7AM2 - chains A and 1 of the 78 polymer chains in the assembly; structure by electron microscopy, 3.40 A resolution.

# Chain A
Molecule: Ribosomal protein L3-like protein
Organism: Leishmania tarentolae
Reference sequence: E9ADK5 (E9ADK5_LEIMA); residues 1-467 here = UniProt positions 1-467
Sequence (467 residues; row label = number of the first residue in the row):
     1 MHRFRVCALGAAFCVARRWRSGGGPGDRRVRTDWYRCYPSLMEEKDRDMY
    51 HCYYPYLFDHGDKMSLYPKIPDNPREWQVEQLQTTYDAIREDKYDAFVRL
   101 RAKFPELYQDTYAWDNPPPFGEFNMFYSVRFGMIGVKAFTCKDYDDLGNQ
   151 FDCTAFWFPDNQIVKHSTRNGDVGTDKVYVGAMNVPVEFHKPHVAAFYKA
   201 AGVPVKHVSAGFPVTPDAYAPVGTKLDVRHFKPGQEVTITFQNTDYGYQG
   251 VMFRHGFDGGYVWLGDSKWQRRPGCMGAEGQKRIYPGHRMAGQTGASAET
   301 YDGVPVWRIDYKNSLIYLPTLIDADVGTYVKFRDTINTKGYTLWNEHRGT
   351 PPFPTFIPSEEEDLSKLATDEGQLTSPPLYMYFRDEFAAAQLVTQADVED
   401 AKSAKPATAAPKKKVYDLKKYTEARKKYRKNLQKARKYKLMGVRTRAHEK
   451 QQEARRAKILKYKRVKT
Unresolved in the structure: 1-33, 390-467

# Chain 1
Molecule: Ribosomal RNA
Organism: Leishmania tarentolae
Sequence (19000 nucleotides; row label = number of the first residue in the row; note: 102 numbers in that range are skipped by the numbering (no residue carries them; nothing is unmodelled there); a row labelled like 434A-434I holds insertion residues (434A, then the next letters in order); numbers below 1 keep their minus sign (U-1268 is residue -1268)):
 -1268 UUUCAAAAAUUGACUAAUUUUGAUAUUGUUUUGGCUCUGGACUAAUUAAU
 -1218 UCUCCUUUAAUUUUAUUAUCUAAAAUUUGCAUACUUACAUAUUAAAGUAG
 -1168 UUAGUUUAGAUAUGAAAAUUAGUUAGAUUUCCAUUUGAAUUAGUUAUGUU
 -1118 AAAUAUAGAAUUAGUUAGGGUUGAUAAUGAAAUCAAUUAAGUUUAUAUAU
 -1068 AAAGUUAGUUAGUCAAUAUGAAUUUUUUUGCAAACAUUUCCGGUUGACUU
 -1018 CAUGUGAUUACACGUACUCCGUUUUGUUUUUAUGUGUCAUGAUUUGCAUU
  -968 GAUUUUUUCGCAACCACACCAUAAAUCUAAUAUACUCAACAGCACCUACC
  -918 AAGAGUUAAAAAUGAAAUUAAAUAAAAAUAAAAAAUAAAAUAAAAAUAAA
  -868 AUAAAAAUAAAUUUAAAAAUAAAAAUAAGUUUAAAAAAUAAAUUAAAAUA
  -818 AAAAAUUAUAAAAUGGAAAUUGAAAAAUAAAUUACAAAUAAAAGAUUAAA
  -768 UUUGAAUUAAUUACAGAAAUUAGACACAACACGCCCGAUCGAUUUCAUGC
  -718 AUACACUUUUACUUCGUUUUCGGUUUACGUUUUGUUGUUUGUAUUGGCUC
  -668 GAUGGAUGAAUAUAAAAAGCUUAAAUACAAAAUUUCCAACAAUUGGAUAA
  -618 GCAAGAGUUAAAAAAUGAAAUUAAAUAAAAAUAAAAAAUAAAAUAAAAUA
  -568 AAAUUAAAAUAAAAUAAAAAAUAAAAAAUUAAAAAUAAAAUUAAAAUAAA
  -518 AAGUUAGAAAAUAAAAAAUUUAAAAAAUAUAAUUUGAAAAAUAAAUUACA
  -468 AAUAAAAGAUUAAAUUUGAAUUAAUUGCAGACACUAGACACACAUUUCCG
  -418 AUCGAUUUCACGUAUACAUUUGUACUUCGUUUUUGGUUUAUGUUUUGUUG
  -368 UUUGCACUGAUCGAGCAAAAUUUUUAUUUUAUAUAUAAUUUAAACUUUUG
  -318 UUGUUGUUUGUUAGUAAGCAAAAAUAUUUAUGUCAUUUUAAUAUUAUUUA
  -268 UGUACUUACUAUUAUUUUGAUAAAUUUUAACUUUAAAUAGCAUAAAAACU
  -218 ACAAUCAAUAAAGCAUAAAAAAAUUUAUUUAUGAUUAUAUUAAUAUAAAA
  -168 UGACCUAAUAUAAUGAAAAUACUUUAGUGUUAAGUUAUUUGUUUUAUUAU
  -118 GAAAUAAGUUGCACUAUUUAUUGAAUUAAUAAAGAAAGAAUAGAAAUAAA
   -68 UAAGUUAUAAUAUCUUUAAUUUAUUUAUAAUUUCUUUGCAUUUGUAUUUA
   -18 GUGUGAGUUUACAUUUAAUUUUAUAUUAUUUUAGUGUUAGUAUAUAUUUA
    32 AAUUUAAUCAAAGUUAUUAUUAAAUAAUAUUGAUUUUGGAUGAAUUUAAU
    82 UUUUAAUUAUAUUUUUGAAUUUUAAUUUUAUUAUUUUGAUUUAAUAUUUU
   132 UAAAAUAUUAUAUAUUUUAGAUUUAAAUUUGUUGUUUUAUAUUUAGUUUA
   182 AUGUUUAUAAAUUGAUAAUUAAUUUGUUUUAUUUUAAAGUUUUUAUGAAC
   232 UGUGAUUUAUAGUUUAUUAUUUUUAGUUUAAUGUUUAAAUAUUUAACUAG
   282 UGAUGGCACAGUUGUUCUAUAUGUACCUAUAAAAAAUAGUAAAAUUAUUU
   332 UAAUUAAAUUAAUAAAUAAUUAUUAAACUAAUUUUAUAUUAAUAUUAUGA
   382 AAAAUU
   389 UAAAAAUUAUUUUUUUUUUUUAAUUUUUAUAUAUUGAAGUAAUAUG
434A-434I UAUUGAAUU
   443 GAAUAUUAAAAAUACAAAUUUAAUUUGUAAUUAAUAAAUAUAUUUUAUUU
   493 UAAUAGAUGUUUAAUGUUAAUUAAUUUAUUAUUUUAAUAUUUAAUAUUUG
   543 UUUAUACAAAAGUAACUUUUUUUGAAUAUAAAGAAUUAUUAUUAUAAAUA
   593 UUAUUUUAAAAAUAUAAAAAUAUUGUUAAUAAAAUUAUCAAGUUUCAAAA
   643 GCGUUUAUUAAAUGCGUCGGUCUAAGUAUUAUAUUUAAGAUUAUUCUUGU
   693 AUAUAGAUUUUUAUUUUAAUAAUUCUACAUAAUUAAAAAUUAACCUCAAA
   743 UUAUAUUUAUUAGUAGCAUAGUAAUUUAUUAACUGAUUAUUAAAGCGUUC
   793 CAUAGAAAAUUUUAAAAUUAUAACAAUCUAAAUAAAUAAUAAAUUAAAAU
   843 AAAAAUUUUAAAAAAAAUUAAAAAAUUAAAAUAGGGCAAGUCCUACUCUC
   893 CUUUACAAAGAGAACGUUUAUAUGUAAUUGUAUGUUUGAUUGGGGCAAUA
   943 CUAUAUCUAUUUAUAUAGAAAAAGAACUAUAUUUAUUGAAAUAAUAAAAG
   993 G
993A-993Z UUCGAGCAGGUUAACAAGCAUUAAUA
994A-994Z CUAAAUGUGUUUCAUCGUCUACUUAU
995A-995Z UGCUAAAUUAUAAUUGAUUGUUCAUC
996A-996Q AAAAAAGCAAUUCGUUA
  1087 GUUGGGUUUUAAAAUCGUUGUAAAGCAGAUUUGUUUAUAUAUUUAAUUUU
  1137 UGUAUAUAGUUAAAAAUUAAUAUUAGUACGCAAGGAUUCAUUAUUUGUAA
  1187 UUUAAAUAUAUUAAAUGUUAUUUUAUUAAAUAAAAUAAAAUAAGUCAAUU
  1237 GUUAUUAUUCAUAUUAAUUUUUUUAAAAGUUUUUUAAUUUUAUAUUAGUU
  1287 UAUUUGUUUAAAAAGUAUCUAAUUAAUUCAUUAUUUAGGAAUAGUUAAUA
  1337 AUAAUUUAUAAUUCUGAUUAGAUUUGUUUGUUAAUGCUAUUAAAGGGGUG
  1387 UGGAAAAAGUGUUAAAUUUUUGAUAUAUUUAAAUAAUAAAUAAAAUAUAA
  1437 CUUAUUAGUCAGAAAUGGAUGCCAGCCGUUGCGGUAAUUUCUAUGCUUUU
  1487 AAAUAUUAUACAUUUAUUUUAUAAAUUUGUUACUAUAUAUUUUUAGUCAA
  1537 UAAAACUAAUAAUUAUUUUUAUUUGUUUUUAAACACCGUUUGGUAUAUGC
  1587 AAAUAAAAAAUGACAUUAAUUAUUAAUUAUAUUAUAUUAUAUUUAUUCAU
  1637 UUAAGUCAACAAUAUCUAUUUACUGUUUUUGACAACAUGAUAAGGAUUAU
  1687 AAAUGGUAUUGCAAAUUUUAUAAUCAAAACUAAUUUAUUAUAUUAAAUUA
  1737 GCAUGUUUAGAUAAAACAAUAAAUUUAGAAGGUAUUGUUGCCCACCAUUC
  1787 UUUGUAAUAAAGACAACGUGCAGUAAUUAAUGUAUUUAUAAAAAUAUAUU
  1837 UUUUAAUGUUAAAUUUUCGUUGCCUUUUUUAUUAUUUAGAAAAUUUAUGA
  1887 AUUUAUACAAAUCAAUAAUGAAAAUUAUAGUAUUAUUAUUUAUGAGGAGA
  1937 AUUUUCGGAAGGAGGGAUUUUCGGACCAGGAAUGUCCAGAGAGGUUUCGG
  1987 GCAUCAGCGAUUGAUUUUGGGAGAACGGAGCCGCCGAGUGAAAUUUGCCC
  2037 AGAGCAGAGUCGGGAGAAGAGUGGAUCGACCGAAGAAAAGACCGUUUUUC
  2087 GGAAGGGGAGCAGGUCCAACCGAUUUUUUUGCCAACUUGCACAGGAGGGA
  2137 GCCAGAAGCGCACUCAAAGUUAGUUUUGGGAGAUUUGAAGGGAGAAAUUU
  2187 CCGAGUUUAUUCAUAUAUUUUUUAGUUUGUGUUAGCAAAUUUUGAAAUAC
  2237 AACUUUUUUGCAAAUUGGAAGAAAACCUCCCAAAUGUAGCUUCCCAAUCU
  2287 UCCUCUCUAAUCCAUUCCCAACGGUCUUUCCCCCAUCAUCCUCAGAUGUC
  2337 UCUUCCCCCCCAAAAAAUCCUAAAAAUCCAAGUUCAUCUCGCUCUCUCUC
  2387 CCCUCAAUUUCCUUAAAAACUCGCUUCCUAAACUUAUCCCGAAAACCCCG
  2437 CUCUUCUUCCCUCUAAAUCUUUAUCUCCUCCCCUCCAAAUCUCCCUCAAA
  2487 UCUCUCCUCUCUUCUCCCGAAACUUUAAUCUUUUUAUUUUAUAAAUAAAU
  2537 UUGGUAUUUAAAAUAUUAUAAUUAAAUAUUCUAAAUUAUUUAAUAAUAUU
  2587 AGAAAUGAAUACUUUAUUAAAAUAAUAUUAAUGUGUAAUAUAUUUAAUCA
  2637 UAUUAGAAUUCCGUUUAAAUUGAAAUAUAUUGAAUUGUAAUUAUCAAUAC
  2687 AAUAUAAGUUAUUAAAUAAUAAUUUAAUUUUAUAUGUUUUAUAAUUGUAA
  2737 UUAUUUAGUUUUGAAAGUUUAUAUAUAAACAAGAUAUAACCUUUUUAUUU
  2787 UUUAAUACAAUUUUAAAUGAAAUUUAUGAUUUAUUAUUAUUAAAUAUUAC
  2837 UGGCAGACUACAUGAAAAAUAUAAAAAGGCAUUUGUAUAGGUUUACUUUU
  2887 GGACCUCAACAUCCUGCAGCUCAUGGCGUUUUAUGUUGUUUAUUAUAUCU
  2937 UUCUGGAGAAUAUAUAGUUUAUAUUGAUGUAAUAAUUGGUUAUUUGCAUC
  2987 GUGGUACAGAAAAGUUAUGUGAAUAUAAAACUGUAGAACAGUGUUUACCG
  3037 AUGAAGACUGGAUUAUGUGAGUGUCGUUUGCAACGAGCAUUUACUGUCAU
  3087 UGUGUUUUGAGUAUAUGUUGAGGUGUUGUCUUGCUAUUCGCUGUGCAUUU
  3137 AUGCGUUUAUUAAUGUGUGAGUUUACGCGUUGUUUCAAUGGACUUCUUUG
  3187 UUGCUCUUGUAUGGUUAUGGAUAUAGGAUCAUUGUCGCCAAUGCUUUGAU
  3237 CGUUUGAAGAACGUGAUAAGUUGAUGACUUUUUUUGAUUUGUGUUGUGGU
  3287 UGUAGAAUGCAUUUAGCAUUUAUGUGCUUAUUAGGUUUACUUGAUGAUUU
  3337 UGUAUUUGGGUUUAUAGAUUUUUUAUUGAUGUUGUGUAUAUCAUGUUUAU
  3387 UUGUUUUAGAUUUAUAUGAUUUGCUUUUUAUUGGAAAUAGACUUUUAUAU
  3437 UUGCGUUUGCGCGGGUUAGCAUUUUUUGAUGUUUUUGAUUUAUGUUUUAA
  3487 UAGUAUAAGUGGUUGUUUGUCUAGAUCGUUGGGUAUGGUAUGAGAUGUUA
  3537 GAUUAUAUAGUUGUUACGAAUUAUAUUUUAUGUUAGUUUUUGAUUAUUGU
  3587 UUUUGUUAUUUAGGUGAUGCAUUUGAUAGACUUUUUUUGCGACUUUUUGA
  3637 UAUGCGUAUGAGUAUACUUCUAUGUAAACAAUGCUUUUUUGUAGGUUUUU
  3687 UUGUCUUUGGAUUUGUGUGUUUAUUUGAUUAUAUGUAUGUUGAUGUAACU
  3737 AUAGAAACUAUAAUUAGUUUAUUUUAUAGUUUAUGAUGUUGCAUAUUACC
  3787 AGGAUGUUCAUUUGCUAAUGUUGAACAUCCUAAAGGCGAAUACAGUAUUU
  3837 UUUUAUGUUUUUUAUAUGGAUUUAUAUCACGUUUACGUAUACGUUGUGCA
  3887 GAUUUUGUGCAUAUUUGUUUAUUAGAUGUGAUGAUGCGAGGGUUUAUGUU
  3937 GCACGACUUAGUAGCAGUUAUUGGUAAUGUUGAUGUUGUUUUUGGUUCUG
  3987 UAGAUCGAUAAGCUAUUUAUUUAUAUACAAAAAUGAAAGAUGAAUCUAAA
  4037 AAUUGGUGCGGAGGGGUUUGAUUUUUGUUGGGGUUCUGUCUUACCUGCUA
  4087 UUUGUAUAGUUUAUUUAACUUUUUGUUUAUGUGGAUUAUUUUGUAUUAUG
  4137 UUUGGUAGUUUUGUUUUUAUUGAUUAUUGUUUUAUUUGUUUUUUUUCUUG
  4187 UCUUGUAUUUUGUUUAGUAUGCUUGUUGUGCGAUUUAUUUGUAGAUUCAU
  4237 UACGGGGUUUGUUUGAUGUUUGUUGUUUUAUACGUUGUAUUCAAUAUUGU
  4287 UUUGUAUGGUUUAUAAUUAGUGAAUUACUUCUUUUUUUAUCUUUAUUUUA
  4337 UGUAGUUUUCAGUUUAGUUUUAUUUGUGAGUGUUGAAUUUGCAUUUGUAU
  4387 UUGUUAUGCCUAUUAUGUUUAGUUGUUUAAUUUGUGAUUUUGGUUUUGUA
  4437 UUUUAUUGAUAUUUUAUUGAUAUUUUUAAUUUAUUAAUUAAUACAUUUUU
  4487 AUUAUUUGUAAGUGGUUUAUUUGUUAAUUUUGUUUUAUUUUUAUUUUGAU
  4537 UUCGUUUUUUUUUAUGUGUUUUAUUUAUGUUAUGAGUCGGUAUAUUAUUU
  4587 GGCUUUUUGUUUAUGUGAAAUCAAGUUUGAGAGUUUUCAUUAUUAUUUGU
  4637 GACUUGUAGUUGUGGCGUAUUUGGAUCAAUACUUUUUUUAAUCGAUUUAU
  4687 UGCAUUUUAGUCAUGUCUUUUUAGGUAUAUUUUUGUUAUUUUUAUGUUUU
  4737 AGUCGUUGUUUUAAUUUUUUAUGUAUGGAUACACGUUUUGUAUUUCUAUA
  4787 UGUAGUGUGCCUAUAUUGGCAUUUUGUUGAUUGCGUUUGAUUUUUUUUAU
  4837 UACGAUUUGUAUAUUUUGAUGUUUUAAGUGUGGUUUACUUAUAUGCAUAA
  4887 AGGCUCAAUUUUGAAUUUUUAAAUUUUAUUCUAAAAAGCGGAGAGGAAAG
  4937 AAAAGGCUUUUAACUUCAGGUUGUUUAUUGCGUAUUUAUGGUGUGGGUUU
  4987 UAGUUUAGGUUUUUUUAUUUGUAUGCAGAUAAUUUGUGGUGUGUGUUUAG
  5037 CAUGAUUAUUUUUUAGUUGUUUUAUAUGUACUAAUUGAUAUUUUGUUUUA
  5087 UUUUUGUGAGAUUUUGAUUUGGGAUUUGUAAUACGAAGCACACAUAUUUG
  5137 UUUUACAUCGUUGUUAUUUUUUCUUCUUUAUGUUCAUAUAUUUAAGUGUA
  5187 UAGUAUUAAUAAUUUUAUUUGAUACACAUAUUUUAGUAUGGGUGGUAGGU
  5237 UUUGUGAUAUAUAUAUUUAUAGUAAUAAUAGGUUUUAUUGGCUAUGUUUU
  5287 ACCAUGUACAAUGAUGUCGUAUUGGGGUUUAACAGUGUUCAGUAACAUUU
  5337 UAGCAACUGUCCCAGUUAUUGGUACUUGACUUUGUUAUUGAAUAUGAGGU
  5387 AGUGAGUAUAUUAAUGAUUUUACAUUGUUAAAAUUACAUGUGUUGCAUGU
  5437 GCUAUUACCUUUUGUAUUAAUACUUGUAAUAUUUAUGCAUUUGUUUUGUU
  5487 UACAUUAUUUUAUGAGUUCAGAUGGUUUUUGUGAUCGAUUUGCAUUUUAU
  5537 UGCGAACGUUUAUGUUUUUGUAUGUGAUUUUAUUUACGAGAUAUGUUUUU
  5587 GGCUUUUUUGAUAUUAUUUUUUGUAAUUUAUUUUAUUUUUAUAAAUUGAU
  5637 AUUUUGUUUUUCAUGAAGAAUCUUGAGUUAUAGUUGAUACAUUAAAAACA
  5687 UCUGAUAAGAUUCUUCCUGAGUGAUUUUUUUUAUUUUUAUUUGGUUUUUU
  5737 AAAAGCUGUACCAGAUAAAUUUACUGGUUUAUUAUUAAUGGUUAUUUUAU
  5787 UAUUUUCCUUAUUUUUGUUUAUAUUAAAUUGCAUAUUAUGAUUUGUUUAU
  5837 UGUAGAAGUUCAUUGUUGUGAUUUACAUAUUCAUUAGUUUUAUUUUAUAG
  5887 UAUAUUUAUGAGUGGUUUUUUAGCACUGUAUGUUAUAUUAGCAUAUCCUA
  5937 UAUGAAUGGAAUUACAAUUUUGAGUGUUGCUUUUGUUUAUGUUAGUUGUA
  5987 UGUAGAUUAGAUUAAAAAUUUAUAUAUUUUUUAUUAAGCGUUAAUAUAUU
  6037 AAAUUUUAUUUAGAAUAGUAUUAAUAAUCAAAGGGUUGGAAGAAAUUUGC
  6087 GAAAGAAAGGGAUCUUAGAAAGGAAAUUUUAGUUUAAGACCGAGAAGGGG
  6137 AGAAGGGAGAGAGAGAUUCGUGUUAUUUAAUUUUUAUGGAUUAAUUGCGU
  6187 AUUACUGUAUAACAUAUUUAAAUGUCUAUAUUUUAUUUUGUAUUGUAUUU
  6237 AUGUAUUAUAUGGCUUUUUUAUUUUGUUUUUGCAUUUUAUUAGAUUUUAU
  6287 AUUAUUUGGAAGUCUUUUAGUAGGAGAUGCGUUUAUGGAUGUUUUUUUUU
  6337 UACGUUAUCUAUUAUGCUUUUUGGAGUGUUUUUCAUUAUUAUGUAGAUGU
  6387 AUAUCUACUUUUUUACGAAUGUUUUGUAAUCUUUUGUCUUCGCAUUUUUU
  6437 GAUGCUUAUGUUUUGUGAUUUUGUAUAUUUUUUUAUUGUAUUUCUAUUAU
  6487 UUUUUUUAAUGUGUGAUAUUAUUUAUUUUAUGAUAUUUUCAUUCGCCAUG
  6537 CUAUUUUGCAUAAUAUUUUAUUUAUUUUUAUAUGCAUUAGAUAUGUUUUG
  6587 CGCAUUAUUACAAAUAUUUAUAUUUUGUAAUAUGAUAAUGCAAUUAAUCA
  6637 UGGAUUUUUUAUUGUUAUUAAUUUUUCAUUAAUUUAUAGAAUUAAAUCGA
  6687 AUAAGUUAAUUAUAUCAAAAAAUAGUAUAAAUAUACUACAACUUAAUAUA
  6737 AAAAAUAGGUUUGAAAAUCGCACAGUAUGUAAUCGUACAACUCAGAAUCC
  6787 UAUAAAUUGAUAAGAAAAUAUAAAGAUGUUAAUUAUUAGUCUAAAAUAAA
  6837 AAAUAUAAAUAAUAACCAACCAUAUUAUUGAAAAGAAAAUAAUACAAAUU
  6887 CCCAUAUAACUUAAGUGAAGUAGUAAACAAAAUACUUUUAAAAAAAAACC
  6937 AAAUACUAUUGGAAUAGCACCAAUACAUAAAAAAAUACUUGCUAAUAAUA
  6987 CACUAAUUAAUAAAUUAUUAAAAAAGCUAAAAAAAAUAAAGUUAAUUAAA
  7037 AAAUAAUUUUCAUUAUAUUUAAUAUCGAACAUAUUAUAUACUAUAAAAAA
  7087 AUAAUAUAAAAUUAUUAAUAUAAUCAGACUUAAUGAGUAAAUUAAAUGAA
  7137 AAUUUAGAUACAUAUAAAAGAUGUAAUUUUUAUUAGAAAUAAAUAUUAAA
  7187 AAUAAAAAACUAAAAUUAUUAACGCUAAGUACAAAUAAAAGACUUACAAU
  7237 UGCAAAACUAUUUAAUCCAAUUAACACGCAUGUAAUGCAUUGUAUUAUAA
  7287 UAAGUUUUAUAAAUAUUAUAUAAAAGUAAAUAAAGCAAAUAAGCAAAAUA
  7337 AUAAGUAUAAAGCAAAAUAAGACAUAAAAUGUUAGCAUGUAGAUAAAUAU
  7387 AAACACUCCAAGCCGAAUGUAUAAUUGUUCUAAAAAUAAAAUCAAUAUUG
  7437 CAAUAUAUAAUUUAAAUAAUAUAAGUAAUAUAUAAAAUAAGCAUAAUAUA
  7487 CCUAAUCAUUCUUCAUCAAAUAUUAGAAAACAAAAAUCACAGAGAUAAAA
  7537 ACAGUAAUUUAGUAACAUAUAAUAUAGCAAGACAAAUAAUAAUAUAAAGU
  7587 UUAUUAAAUUUAUCAUAUAAUAAUAUCAUAAUAUUAGUAUUUUAUAACCG
  7637 AAUCUACUUGAUAUUAAUAUAAGAAAAAGUAAUAAGCUAAAUAAUUCAAA
  7687 UAGUAUUGAAAUAAAAAGUAUAUGUAUUACAUUUAAAAACAUAAAAAUUA
  7737 UUAUAUAUUGUAUAAUUAUUAUCAUGAAUACGAAUCUAGUAUCAAAGUUU
  7787 AAAAAACAAAAAAGAAAAAAAAAGCAAAAUAAAAAAAGUAGUAAAAAGAU
  7837 AAAGCAUAUAUAUGAGUCUAAAAUUGUUAGUAUUAUUAUGUUAAUAAUUA
  7887 CAAUUCAUAUUAAAUCAAAUGAUAAAUAAAAAAGUGAAUUAUAAUCACAU
  7937 AAGAUAAUAAAACUAUAAAGUAAUAAAAAUAAUAUUAUAUGUAUUAAGUA
  7987 UAGAAACAGAAGGAUUUCGAAAGGAGAGGACAGUUUAAGGAUUUUGAGGA
  8037 GAAAUUUCGAGGGGAAAGGGGGGAACCAGAAGAACAUAGAAGUCAGUUUU
  8087 CGAUAUUAAAAUAAUAUAGCAAUUAUUUUUGUAGUGAACAGUCAAAUAAA
  8137 AGUAAGAACGCACAUGUAGAAUAAAAAAAUAAGUAUAAAUGCUUGCGCUG
  8187 UUGUAAUUUUUAGUCUAUAACCAAUUACCCUUGGAUAAAAAAACCCAAUA
  8237 AUUAAGAUAAUUAUAGCUUUAAAACAUAUAAAUAAGCCCCCAAAACAGAG
  8287 ACUGGCUAAUAAUAAUGUUGUCAGUAACACAUGAUUUAUUUCAAGAACGG
  8337 AAUAUAAUAUAAAAAAGAAUCCUGAUAGUUCUGUAAUCAACCCAGCGACU
  8387 AAUUCACUUUCACAUUCCAUAUAGUCGAAUGGUAGUUUUAAUCCGUCUAG
  8437 AAGCAUACUUAUUCAAAAUAUACAUACAAAUAAGAUGCCGGCAAUAUAAA
  8487 AGUUUGUAAUAUAAAUCUGCCCAACACAAAUGUCUUUAAUGCAAAAAAAG
  8537 CUAAAGUAGUCUAACGAAUAUACAGUUGUGUAUAAUAAAAAUAAGCCACU
  8587 UUCAGAAAUAAUACUAAAAAACAUAGUGCGCAUUGCAGAAAGAUAUACAA
  8637 AGCAACUAGAGAAUAAAAAGCAACCUACAAAAAAUGUGCUAAACAUAUUA
  8687 CUGAAAACAUGUACGCACAUCAUUAUUGUAAUAGUGAAUCCUGUGUCUAA
  8737 UAACAGUAUAAAACCUAUAGGAAAAUAAAACCAACCAAUAAAAAUGCAGC
  8787 AUGUAGUAAUUAACAUUGCACCUAUUAAGUAAAUGAUUUCAAAACUAAUU
  8837 ACAAAAAUGAUAAAUUUAAUAAAAAGUUUUAUUCCGUCAGUUAUUGGUGU
  8887 UAAAAUUCCAAAAAAACAAAGGGCCGGACCUAUUCGUAUUUGAACUAAAG
  8937 CUAAAAUUCUUCUUUCACAAAGACUUACAAAGCCGGUCAAGACAAGAACA
  8987 ACUAAAAUGUCAAUAAUAAUAAUGAUAAUAAUAUCUAUAUUUAACAUUUU
  9037 UAAUUAUGGCUUUUAUUUUAUCAUUUUGAAUGAUUUUUUUACUGGAUUCU
  9087 GUAAUUGUUUUAUUAUCUUUUGUGUGUUUUGUAUGUAUAUGGAUAUGCGC
  9137 UUUAUUAUUUUCAGCAUGUUUAUUAGUGUCGAAAUUAAAUAAUGUUUAUU
  9187 GUACUUGGGAUUUCACGGCAUCUAAGUUUAUUGAUGUGUAUUGAUUCAUU
  9237 AUUGGAGGUAUGUUUUCAUUAGGACUUUUACUUAGGUUAUGUUUGUUAUU
  9287 AUAUUUUGGUCAUUUAAAUUUUGUUAGUUUUGAUUUAUGCAAAGUUGUUG
  9337 GAUUUCAAUGGUAUUGAGUCUAUUUUAUUUUUGGAGAAACAACAAUAUUU
  9387 AGUAAUUUAAUUUUGGAAAGUGAUUAUAUGAUUGGUGAUUUACGUUUAUU
  9437 ACAGUGUAAUCAUGUUUUAACUUUAUUAAGUUUAGUUAUAUAUAAAUUAU
  9487 GAUUAUCUGCUGUUGAUGUUAUACAUUCAUUUGCAAUUUCAAGUUUAGGU
  9537 AUUAAAGUAGAGAACCUGGUCGUUGUAAUGAAAUAGUUUUAUUUUCAUCA
  9587 AAUAAUGCUACAGUGUAUGGGCAAUGUAGUGAACUUUGUGGUGUAUUACA
  9637 UGGAUUUAUGCCAAUAGUGAUUUGUUUUAUAUAGGUAUAUAAUCUAUAUC
  9687 AUAAUAUUAGGGGAAAGAAGGACUGAGUCGAAUAUUUGAUUUAUUAUGUA
  9737 UUAGGAGUUAUGAUUUUAUAUUAUGAUGAUUUGAUUUAGACUUUAUUUUA
  9787 UAUGAUUUCGUUUUUGAUUUUGUAGUGUGUAUAACUUUUAUUUUUGUGUU
  9837 UGUCUUAGGUUUUUUUCUUAGAAUAUUUUUUAGUUUUGUAUUUGUGUUAU
  9887 UAUUUAUAGUUUUUUUUGGUUUAUUUAUGCUUACGUUUAUGUAUAUAGGU
  9937 UAUUUUAUAUAUUAUAUUUAUAUAUUAUAUAAUUUUAUAUGUUAUUUUUU
  9987 UUGUUUUAGUAUUUCGUAUUUAUUAUAUUAUAUUGAGUUUUUUACAUAUU
 10037 UAUUAUGUUUUAUAUUUAUAGAUUUUAUAUCGUUUUCUAUCCAUUUAAUU
 10087 UCUUAUUUUGGCAUUAUUUAUAUAUUUAAUGUUAUAUUUUGUUCGUAUUU
 10137 AUUUUGUCUAUUUUAUUUUAUAAUUUGUUUUAUAUUUUGUUUUAUAUUUU
 10187 UUGUUAUUCGAUGUUUAUUUAUAAUAGUUUAUGAUUUUUUGUUUUUUAAU
 10237 UUUGAUAUAUAUUUAUCAUUUUUAAUGUGUGAUAUGUUGUAUAUCGAUUA
 10287 UAUAUGUUUUUUAUUGAUAUAUUUUGGUUUUAUAUUUUCAUUUAUAUUAG
 10337 GCUUUUUUUGUUUUAUAUUUGUUUUAAAUUAUGUUUUUUUAGUAUUAUUU
 10387 UUUGUCUUGGCGUUAUUUUUUGGGUUUUUAUUUUUAUCAUAUGGUAUUUU
 10437 UAUAUUUUUUAUUUAUUAUUUUUUUUGAUUAUUCGUUAUAUAUAGUCGUA
 10487 CAUGUUUUACAUUAGUGCAAUCGGUAAUUAUAUUUUUUAAAUUUUUAUAC
 10537 UUUGAUGUUUUUUUUAUAUUUAUAUUUUUAUUGAUAUUGUUUAUUAUUUG
 10587 UUUUUUUGGUUUCUUUUUAAAAGAUUUUUUAUUUUUGAAUUUUUUUUUUG
 10637 AUAUGUUUAUUGUAUUAAUAAGUUAUGAUGUGAAUAAUUAUUGUGCAUUU
 10687 UAUAAUCAUUAUCAACAGUUUUGUGUUACUCAAUUAUUGUCUAUUUAUAU
 10737 GUAAAAAAAUAAAAAUAAAGAUUGUCAAAAAUAUAUAAAAAAAACAAAGC
 10787 AGAAACACAAUAUUAAAAACAGGUAGUCUAAAACUAUAUGCGCAAAGUCA
 10837 ACUAGUAAUAAAUAUAAAACCAUUACACAAGGUAUUCAGGUUGAGAAGUA
 10887 GAAAAAGCAGUAUAGGCUGAAUACGAAUAGAUUAACAAAGAAUAAACAAU
 10937 AGUCUCAAAAUAAAAACACACAGAACAGUGCGCAUAAAAACAAAAUUAAG
 10987 CUUGCUAAUAAUAGCAUUCCGUAGAGCAUGAAUGAACUUCAAAAUAAAAA
 11037 UGACACAGGAUAGUCAGAUAUUCUACGAGGAAAUGCAUACAUACCUAAAC
 11087 UAUGCAUUGGGAAAAAAACCAUAUUAGAUCCUAUAAAAAGCGUACUAAUA
 11137 AAGUAAAACAUUCAGAAUAAAUAUAAUUCUAUAGGUAGUCAUUUUGCAAG
 11187 AAAGUGAAUAAAUCCUGCAAGAAAUCCAACAACAGCACCUAAAGAUAAAA
 11237 CGUAGUGAAAGUGACCGACUACAAAGUAUGUGUCAUGUAACAUGAUGUCU
 11287 AUACCAACAUUCGCCAAAAAAAGCCCUGUUACAGCACCAGACAAAAACAU
 11337 AAAAAUAAACAUUAUAACAAAAUAUAUCUCAAAUGUAAUUAUAAUAUCUG
 11387 UAUAAAUAAAACUAUAGAUCCAAUUGAAUAGCUUGACACAUGUGGGUAGG
 11437 CCAAUCAAAAUAGAUACUCCACCAAAAUAUGCUCUAGAAUCAACAUCCAU
 11487 CCCUACAACAAACAUGUGAUGCGCUCACACAAACAUACCUAAGAUCGCAA
 11537 UUAAUAUCAUUGAAUAUAUCAUUGCAACCGCACUGAACACACAGCGAAAU
 11587 CCGACUAUUUCAAUAAUAGUAGAGAUAAGACCAAAUACAGGUAAUAAUAU
 11637 UAUAUAAACUUCAGGAUGACCAAAAAAUCAAAACAGGUGUUGAAAUAGAA
 11687 UCAAGUCACCACCACCAACAACAUCAUAAAAUGAAGUAUUAAAGUUUCUG
 11737 UCACAUAAAAUCAAGGUCACACCUCCCGCUAAUACUGGUAAAGUUAUUAU
 11787 UAACAAAAUAGCAGUUAUAAGCGCAGCUCAAAUAAAUAGCGAUCACGAUA
 11837 AAAAACUAAAGAAUUUUCUACGACAGCAAAAUACAGUACCAAGUAAAUUU
 11887 AUAGAGUUUAAAAUACUUGAUACACCUAAUAGAUGAACCGCAAACAUAAC
 11937 AAAGUCACAAGCCAAACUUGAAUGAAAGUCUAUACAUAUUAAAGUAGGAU
 11987 AUAGCGUCCAACCCACACCCAUACCUUCCUCAGUCAAAAAACCGCUUACA
 12037 ACACAGCCAAAUCCGGCCAAGUACAUUCAAAAACUCAUGUUGUUUAAACG
 12087 UGGAAAAACCAUAUCGGGAAAACCUGCCAUAACAGGAAUAAAGUAGUUCA
 12137 CAAGACCUCCCAUCAUAACAGGCAUUAUAAACGCAAAAACCAUUAUCAAU
 12187 CCAUGCGAGGUAAUUAAAACGUUAUAAAACUGGUAAUCUCCAAACAAAAC
 12237 ACCACAUCCUAUAAUAGAAAGUUCAAGUCUAAUAAAUAGUGAAUAAACAU
 12287 AUCCAACGAAUCCUGAUAGGAUUGCAACUAAGAGAUAACACAAACCAAUC
 12337 AUUUUAUGCGAAACACUUAAACACACCAAACAAAGUCAAAACAUUUUCAA
 12387 UAUAAAAAAUUUAAAUUUAAUUUGUUUGAUUUUAUAUAUAGUAAUAAUCC
 12437 AAUCAAUUUUCGCUCUCGCCUUUCUCCCACCCCCUUCUGCUUUCUUCCCU
 12487 CCAACCUCUCUUCUUCCCCUCCCUACCUUUCUUCCCCUUCUAUUUCAGUU
 12537 CCUUCUCCCCCUCCCUCCUAAUCCCUGCUCUUCCAAAGUCUCUCUUUCUU
 12587 CCCCUAAAGUCUUUCCCUGCUUUCUAAUUUACUGAUUAAAAUAGUAUACG
 12637 UGCUUGGUUAAUGUGUAUUGACUUCAGUCAAAAUAUAAAAGUAGAGCUAG
 12687 AUUAAAGUAACUAAAUAAUAAAAUUUAAUAGAUGUUUAAGUUUAUAUUGA
 12737 UUACUUUGAUUUUUUUGUUAUUAUUUUUAAUAGUCAUAUUUAUAUUUAUU
 12787 AAUUAUAGUUUUUGUUUAGCAUUGCAAUUAAAUUAUGUUUAUAUAAAUAU
 12837 AUAUCUAAAUUAUAUUAGUCUAUGAUUUAUUUUUUUCAUGGGAGUUAUUG
 12887 UAUAUUUUCUUGUUUUUCUUUUGUCACGUAAGUUAGUGUCUUACACAAAA
 12937 UAUUUUUAUGUUUUAUGCUCGUAUUUAUUUAUAUUUUUUGAUGUUGUAUU
 12987 UAUAAUUUUAAUAGAUGACUUUAUGUGUUUUAUGAUUUUAUUUGAAAGUU
 13037 UAUUUUUUCCAAUUUGUUUUGUAAGUUUAUUUUUUAAUUUUAAUAAUAGA
 13087 UUUAUAUUUGCUAUAUUUUAUUUGGUAGUAUUUAGUUCCUUAAGCUCAAU
 13137 AAUGUGUAUUAUGAUUUGUAUAUUAAUUAUUUUUCAUUUUAAUGUUUUGA
 13187 GUCUGCAUAGUUUUGUUGAUGUGUGUAUUUUUGAUAGUUUAUACUUAGGU
 13237 AUGUAUAUAUGAGUGUUAUUAUUUAUAAUGUUUGCUAUUAAGUAUCCAAU
 13287 CUGACCAAUGCAUGUAUGAUUACCAGAAAUGCAUGUAGAAGUCAAUACUG
 13337 AAUUAAGUGUGUUGUUAGCAAGUGUUGUGUUAAAAAUAGGUUUUUUCGGU
 13387 CUUUAUAAAUUUUUAUUUUUGAGUUUUAAUCAACUUUCGUUAUGGUUUUU
 13437 AGGUUUUGUGGAUUGUUUAGUGAUGUUAGGUUUGACAUUUUUGGCUAUUA
 13487 CGUUAUUAUUUUUGAGUGAUUAUAAAAAAAUAAUCGCAAAUUGGUCUGUU
 13537 AUACAUACGGGUAUAGCCUUAAUUUUAUUGUGACAUAACGAUAUAUUGUU
 13587 UUUAGGUUUAUUGAUUUUUUGUAAUUUAUCACAUAUAAUAAGUUCUGCAU
 13637 UAAUGUUUAUAAUGGUCGGAUAUAUGUAUGAUAAUUAUGGUAUUCGAAUA
 13687 UUUUUAUUAUUGGUGUCUUUUUUUGGUAUUAGUUUGUGGAGUUCAUUAUU
 13737 UUUAGGGAUUUUUUUAUUUAAUAUAGAUUUCCCAUUUAUGCUGUUAUUUU
 13787 AUGUUGAUAUAUUUUUAUUGUAUGGGCUAAUUUCAUUAUCAUUUGUAUAU
 13837 AUUUGUUGUUUUUACAUAAUAAUAUUAGCAAUAUUUCUAUCAUCGAUAUA
 13887 UAUAUAUAUAUGCUUAAGUUUUUAUUCUUUUAUAUGAGUAGAUAAAUACU
 13937 UACGUUUAGAUUUAACAAUAAAUGAUAUUUAUCUAUAUUUUGUUAUAAGC
 13987 GUGAUGGUUAUUUUUCUAUUUUAUUUAAUUUAUUUGUUAUUUUAAUUAAU
 14037 UUUAUUACACUAUUUUUUUUUCCGUCCAGAUCUUUUAACAAAUCCCAUUC
 14087 UCCCCCCUUUUCCUUCCCCCCUUUUUUAAAACCUUAAAAGUCCCCUUCUG
 14137 CGAACUUCUUAUGUCUCGUGUUCUGUCUCCCCUGUCUCCCGCUCUGCCCU
 14187 CUUUCCCUCUUUUCCAAACUAAUCCUAUUGACCUUUAAUCUAAAGUUAAA
 14237 AACGUGAAUUUUUGAGUGAGUUGCUUUUUGUUAUUUUAGGGAAAAGCCAC
 14287 GAACCAAGCUCCGGAACCGACGGAAUUGCAAAGAAGAAAAGAAAUUUUGU
 14337 AUGCUUUUGGGGAUCCUAGUUGAAGGAAUUUUGGGGGGAGAGCCAGGAGA
 14387 AAGAUUUCACGGAAUUUGUUUUCGUAAGCUAAAUUAUAAAUUUUAAUAUU
 14437 AUAAGUAUUUAAUAUUCGACUUUAUUUUUAUAUUCAGAAUUAAAAAUGUU
 14487 UAUGUUUUUUUUUAUGUUUUUUUUCAUGUUUGGAUUUGUUUGUGGUAUAU
 14537 UUUUUGUUGGAAGGCAUAUGUUAAGUUUUUGAUUAUCAAUAGUUUUAUGU
 14587 GUUUUUUUAGUUUUAUCUGUACUAUUUAGUUGUUUUUGUCUUAGUGUAUG
 14637 UAUAUAUGGGUACUGCUUUUAUGAUUUUUGUUUAAUUUUAAUUUUAGACU
 14687 UUUGUUUUGUUUGAUUAACUUUUUAUUGUAAUGGUUUUUAUAUAUUUAUU
 14737 UUAUAUUUAAUUGAUAUUGUGUUUUGUUUUAUAGUUUUUUAUGCAUUCUA
 14787 UUAUAUGUAUUUUGAUGUAAUGUUAGCCCGUUUUUUCCAUAUAUUUUGAU
 14837 GAUUUGUUUUGUGUAUGAAUUUUUUUAUAUUGUCGUAUGACUUUUUAACA
 14887 GCUUAUUGUGGUUGAGAGUUGUUAGGUUUAUUUUCAUUUUUUUUGAUAUC
 14937 AUAUUUUUGAUAUAGAUUUUAUGCGUUAAAAUUUGCUUUUAAAGCUUUUU
 14987 UCAUAAGUAAAAUAGGCGAUGUUUUGCUAUUAUUAGCAUUUACAAUAUCA
 15037 UUUUUAAUAAAUGGCUAUUGUGUGAUUACAUUUUAUUUUUUAUCGUUUUU
 15087 AUGUGUGGAUUAUGUUUUAUUAUUGUUUAUAAUAAUUUUAUUAUUAUUGU
 15137 GUGGUUUUACUAAGUCUACUCAAUUUGGUUUACAUAUUUGACUGCCAGAU
 15187 GCAAUGGAAGGACCAAUCCCAGUGUCUGCACUAAUUCAUGCUGCAACAUU
 15237 AGUUGUAUGUGGUAUUAUAUUGGUUAGUUUUAUUUUUUGAUGUUUUGAUU
 15287 UUUGAUUUUGUUAUUUUUAUGGAUUGCUUGGUUGAGCUAGUUUGAUUUUA
 15337 GUAAUGAUGAGUUUAUGUGUUUUUUAUAAUUUUGAUGUAAAAAGGUAUGU
 15387 UGCAUUUAGUACUAUAUGCCAAAUAAGUUUUUCUAUGUUUUGUUGUUUAU
 15437 GUCUAGAUCUAUAUGUAGGUUGUUUAAUUUUUUGUUAUCAUAUGUUUUAU
 15487 AAAGCAACUUUAUUUAUUGUGCUAGGUGUUUGAAUUCAUUUUUUUUUUGG
 15537 AUUGCAGGAUAUACGUUGUUAUUUUUUUACAUAUUUUUGUGGUUGUAUUU
 15587 UAGCACGUAUGUUAUUGAUAUUUGCUUUGUUAAACUCAUGUUCAUUAUGA
 15637 UUUUUGUGUGGAUUUUAUUGUAAAGAUCUUCUUUUAUGUAUGUUAAUGUU
 15687 AACAUCAUUUUUUUUUAUAUUAGAGUUUUUGUGUGUGUGUAUAUUUUUUA
 15737 UAUUUUUUACUGUGUUAUAUAAUUAUUUUUUGUUAUUUUUUUUGUGUUUU
 15787 GUAUUUAAAUGCUUUUGUUUAAUUGAUACACUUUUUUUAAUUUUUGAUUU
 15837 UGAAUGCUGUCUUGUAUAUUGUACAUUUUGUUUAUAUAUGUGUUUUAUAC
 15887 UAAUUUUUUUUGUUUUAGAUUUUUUAUAUGUUUUUAUUUUUUCAAGUUAU
 15937 UGCUUAUUUUGAUCUUUUUAUUUAUAUUAUAUGUCUUUUUUUGAUAUUGC
 15987 GAUAUUUACUAUAUUUGUAAUGAUUUCAUUAAGUUUUGUAUAUUAUGGUU
 16037 GUAUUAUAUUUUAUUUUUUUAAUAUUGAUUGUAUUAUGUUUUUUUGACGA
 16087 AUAUUUUUGUUUAUAACUGUCGGAUUUUUAUUUUUUAUAUUUUCGGUAUG
 16137 AUAUUUUAUUUGUUUUUAUAUAUAUAUAUUUAUGUUUGUGUGAAAUAUUG
 16187 UUAUAUAUUUUAGAUAUAAUUUAAAGUAUUGUUUAUUUUUUUGUAUGUUA
 16237 UUUAUAAUAUACAUUUAGUAGAGCUAUGCAAAUUUAAUUUUGAAUUAAAU
 16287 UCAGUCUAUCAGAGUAUAUUUUAUUUAGAAAUUUAUAUUAUCUUUUAACU
 16337 CCAAGUUUUUUAAGUAGUGUUUUGCUAUUUUUUGUUAGAAUAUUAAUUGU
 16387 AAAAUACAUAAUUUAUCUAAAUAAUUAAUUAAUGAAAAGUAACUAAGACA
 16437 AAAAAUGGUAUAAAAAGUAAAAUAAGUAUUAUAGAUAAUAGUUAAUUUUU
 16487 AAUUUUAUUAUGCAAGCACAACGAAUUUAUUUUUAGUAAUAAUACGCCAA
 16537 UAUGUUAUAUUUCCUGCCCAAUGAUUGUAUGAACAAUUUUUGUAUGAUAA
 16587 AUAAGUCGCCCACACCACGAAAUAACAAAUUUUUGCACGCCACAACAAAU
 16637 UUAUGAACGAGUUUCUGUAUGCCACAACAAAUUUAUGAACGAGUUUCUGU
 16687 AUGCCACAACAAAUUUAUGAACGAGUUUCUGUAUGCCACAACAAAUUUAU
 16737 GAACGAGUUUUUGUAUGCCACAACAAAUUUAUGAACUCUGUAUGCCACAA
 16787 CAAAUUUAUGAACGAAUUUCUGUAUGCCACAACAAAUUUAUGAACGAGUU
 16837 UCUGUAUGCCACAACAAAUUUAUGAACGAGUUUCUGUAUGCCACAACAAA
 16887 UUUAUGAACAAGUUUCUGUAUGACACAACAAAUUUAUGAACGAGUUUCUG
 16937 UAUGACACAACAAAUUUAUGAACUCUGUAUGCCACAACAAAUUUAUGAAC
 16987 GAGUUUCUGUAUGCCACAACAAAUUUAUGAACGAGUUUCUGUAUGCCACA
 17037 ACAAAUUUAUGAACGAGUUUCUGUAUGCCACAACAAAUUUAUGAACGAGU
 17087 UUCUGUAUGCCACAACAAAUUUAUGAACUCUGUAUGCCACAACAAAUUUA
 17137 UGAACGAAUUUCUGUAUGCCACAACAAAUUUAUGAACGAGUUUUUGUAUG
 17187 CCACAACAAAUUUAUGAACAAGUUUCUGUAUGACACAACAAAUUUAUGAA
 17237 CGAGUUUCUGUAUGCCACGAACAAAUUUAUGAACGAGUUUCUGUAUGACA
 17287 CAACAAAUUUAUGAACGAGUUUCUGUAUGACACAACAAAUUUAUGAACGA
 17337 GUUUCUGUAUGACACAACAAAUUUAUGAAUGAGUUUCUGUAUGACACAAC
 17387 AAAUUUAUGAACGAGUUUCUGUAUGCCACGAUAAACAUAUUUAUAUUAUA
 17437 UUAUAUUAUAUUAUAUUAUAUUAUAUUAUAUUAUAUUAUAUUAUAUUAUA
 17487 UUAUUAUAUUAUAUUAUAUUAUAUUAUAUUAUAUUAUUUAUAUUAUUAUA
 17537 UUAUUAUAUUAUAUUAUAUUAUAUUAUAUUAUAUUAUAUUAUAUUAUAUU
 17587 AUAUAUUAUUAUAUUAUUAUAUUAUUAUUAUAUUAUUAUAUUAUCAUUAU
 17637 UAUUAGAAUAUUUACUAAUAUAUAUAUAUAUCUAUAUCAAGCUUGUUAGA
 17687 AAAAACUAUGUUUUUUCUAACAAGAUUGAUACUCUCGGUAUGG
Unresolved in the structure: -1268 to 33, 389-397, 434A-434I, 614-806, 925-968, 993A-993Z, 994A-994Z, 995A-995Z, 996A-996Q, 1179-17729
From the paper describing this entry:
  - conformationally variable residues (helix shift): U341 to A346

# Interface between chain A and chain 1
Contacting residue pairs (68; chain A residue first):
  Tyr35(A) with A1127(1), sugar contact; U1128(1), hydrogen bond to the phosphate
  Lys165(A) with G1114(1), base contact
  Arg169(A) with U1118(1), salt bridge to the phosphate
  Lys177(A) with U1116(1), salt bridge to the phosphate; U1117(1), salt bridge to the phosphate
  Tyr179(A) with G1114(1), base contact; A1115(1), phosphate contact
  Lys191(A) with C1112(1), sugar contact
  His193(A) with G1114(1), salt bridge to the phosphate; U1160(1), stacking on the base
  Val194(A) with G1114(1), sugar contact
  Phe197(A) with G1114(1), stacking on the base
  Ser209(A) with G1114(1), hydrogen bond to the sugar; A1115(1), phosphate contact
  Gly211(A) with U1116(1), hydrogen bond to the phosphate
  Thr240(A) with A1156(1), base contact
  Asn243(A) with A1155(1), base contact
  Tyr248(A) with A602(1), hydrogen bond to the sugar; A603(1), sugar contact; A864(1), hydrogen bond to the sugar
  Gln249(A) with A602(1), sugar contact; A603(1), sugar contact
  Gly250(A) with A603(1), hydrogen bond to the sugar
  Arg254(A) with U1107(1), hydrogen bond to the phosphate; A1108(1), salt bridge to the phosphate
  Tyr261(A) with A1123(1), base contact
  Trp263(A) with A1123(1), hydrogen bond to the base; A1125(1), base contact
  Gln281(A) with A867(1), sugar contact; U868(1), sugar contact
  Lys282(A) with U868(1), sugar contact
  Arg283(A) with A840(1), phosphate contact; A867(1), base contact; U1105(1), sugar contact
  Ile284(A) with A865(1), base contact; A867(1), base contact; U1105(1), hydrogen bond to the sugar; G1106(1), sugar contact
  Tyr285(A) with G1106(1), sugar contact
  Pro286(A) with G1106(1), sugar contact
  Gly287(A) with G1106(1), hydrogen bond to the phosphate; U1107(1), hydrogen bond to the phosphate; A1123(1), hydrogen bond to the sugar
  His288(A) with G1106(1), sugar contact; U1107(1), sugar contact
  Arg289(A) with A1123(1), hydrogen bond to the base
  Met290(A) with G1106(1), sugar contact; U1107(1), sugar contact
  Ala291(A) with U1107(1), hydrogen bond to the sugar
  Gly292(A) with A1108(1), sugar contact
  Gln293(A) with A1108(1), phosphate contact; A1109(1), phosphate contact
  Ser297(A) with A1155(1), hydrogen bond to the base
  Ala298(A) with A1155(1), hydrogen bond to the sugar; A1156(1), sugar contact
  Glu299(A) with U1154(1), hydrogen bond to the sugar; A1155(1), base contact
  Thr300(A) with U1154(1), hydrogen bond to the sugar; A1155(1), sugar contact
  Tyr301(A) with U1154(1), stacking on the base
  Lys331(A) with U1116(1), salt bridge to the phosphate; A1156(1), base contact
  Tyr382(A) with A1149(1), hydrogen bond to the sugar; A1150(1), sugar contact
  Arg384(A) with A1149(1), phosphate contact; A1150(1), salt bridge to the phosphate; A1151(1), salt bridge to the phosphate
Other interface residues (no listed pair), chain A (50 interface residues in all): Arg36, Asn170, Asp172, Tyr198, Ala210, Phe212, Met252, Asp302, Thr320, Ala388
Other interface residues (no listed pair), chain 1 (33 interface residues in all): A814, A841, A1148, A1161

# Overview
The interface between chain A and chain 1 involves 50 residues on one side and 33 on the other; the contacts
include 19 hydrogen bonds, 8 salt bridges and 3 aromatic stacking contacts. Polar pairs include
Trp263(A)-A1123(1), Arg289(A)-A1123(1) and Ser297(A)-A1155(1). The paper reports conformational variability at
U341(1).
Here chain A is Ribosomal protein L3-like protein and chain 1 is Ribosomal RNA, both from Leishmania
tarentolae. Entry 7AM2 (Intermediate assembly of the Large subunit from Leishmania major mitochondrial
ribosome) was determined by electron microscopy (same publication as 7ANE, 7AIH and 7AOR).
